3MS5 - chain A; structure by X-ray diffraction, 1.82 A resolution.

# Chain A
Name: Gamma-butyrobetaine dioxygenase
Organism: Homo sapiens
Notes: EC 1.14.11.1
Reference sequence: O75936 (BODG_HUMAN); numbering as in UniProt (aligned over 1-387)
Chain sequence (388 residues; each row starts with the number of its first residue; numbering starts at 0):
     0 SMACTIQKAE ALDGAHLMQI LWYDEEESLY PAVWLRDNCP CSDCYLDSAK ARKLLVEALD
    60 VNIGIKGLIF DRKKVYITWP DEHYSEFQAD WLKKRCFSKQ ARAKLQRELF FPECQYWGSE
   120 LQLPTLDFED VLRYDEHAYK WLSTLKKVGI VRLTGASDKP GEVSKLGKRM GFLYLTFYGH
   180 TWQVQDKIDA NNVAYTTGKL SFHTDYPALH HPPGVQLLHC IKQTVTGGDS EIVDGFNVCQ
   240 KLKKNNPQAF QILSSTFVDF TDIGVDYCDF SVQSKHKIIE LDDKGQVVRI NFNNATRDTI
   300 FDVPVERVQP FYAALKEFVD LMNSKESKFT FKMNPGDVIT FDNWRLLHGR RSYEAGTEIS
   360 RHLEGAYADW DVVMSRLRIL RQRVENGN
Unresolved in the structure: 385-387
Sequence notes: expression tag (0)
Ion coordination: Zn2+: Cys38, Cys40, Cys43, His82; Ni2+: His202, Asp204, His347 (together with N-oxalylglycine)
Residues lining bound ligands:
  - N-oxalylglycine (OGA): Trp181, Val183, Ala193, Leu199, His202, Asp204, Leu217, His347, Arg349, Arg360, Leu362
  - 2-(2-carboxyethyl)-1,1,1-trimethyldiazanium (REE): Tyr177, Trp181, Asn191, Ala193, Tyr194, Thr203, Asp204, Tyr205, Pro206, Asn292, Thr295, Tyr366

# Summary
Ligands of chain A: N-oxalylglycine and 2-(2-carboxyethyl)-1,1,1-trimethyldiazanium. The Zn2+ site is built by
Cys38, Cys40, Cys43 and His82. His202, Asp204 and His347 form the Ni2+ site.
Chain A is Gamma-butyrobetaine dioxygenase (Homo sapiens); the structure, Crystal Structure of Human
gamma-butyrobetaine,2-oxoglutarate dioxygenase 1 (BBOX1), was determined by X-ray diffraction together with
3O2G from the same study.
